Entry 9E1X (electron microscopy, 3.40 A resolution); this record covers chains C and J of the 11 polymer chains in the assembly.

[Chain C]
Molecule: Histone H2A
Source organism: Xenopus laevis
Reference sequence: Q6AZJ8 (Q6AZJ8_XENLA); residues 0-129 here correspond to UniProt positions 1-130 (UniProt number = residue number + 1)
Amino-acid sequence (130 residues; each row starts with the number of its first residue; numbering starts at 0):
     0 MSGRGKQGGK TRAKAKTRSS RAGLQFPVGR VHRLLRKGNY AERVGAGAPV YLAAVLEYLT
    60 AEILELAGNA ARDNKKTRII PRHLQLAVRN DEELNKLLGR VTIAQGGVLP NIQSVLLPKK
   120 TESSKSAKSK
Disordered / not traced: 0-9, 119-129

[Chain J]
Molecule: 152-nt DNA strand
Source organism: Homo sapiens
Sequence (152 nucleotides; numbered -75 to 76; the number before each row is that of its first residue; numbers below 1 keep their minus sign (DC-75 is residue -75)):
   -75 CCCTGGAGAA TCCCGGTGCC GAGGCCGCTC AATTGGTCGT AGACAGCTCT AGCACCGCTT
   -15 AAACGCACGT ACGCGCTGTC CCCCGCGTTT TAACCGCCAA GGGGATTACT CCCTAGTCTC
    45 CAGGCACGTG TCAGATATAT ACATCCTGTG CA
Disordered / not traced: 75-76

[Interface between chain C and chain J]
Residue-residue contacts (16; chain C residue first):
  Arg11(C) - DT-43(J)  hydrogen bond to the sugar
  Ala12(C) - DT-42(J)  hydrogen bond to the phosphate
  Lys13(C) - DT-43(J)  phosphate contact
  Ala14(C) - DA-44(J)  phosphate contact
  Ala14(C) - DT-43(J)  phosphate contact
  Lys15(C) - DA-44(J)  hydrogen bond to the phosphate
  Lys15(C) - DT-43(J)  hydrogen bond to the phosphate
  Thr16(C) - DA-44(J)  phosphate contact
  Arg17(C) - DA-44(J)  salt bridge to the phosphate
  Arg20(C) - DT-43(J)  salt bridge to the phosphate
  Gly28(C) - DA-45(J)  phosphate contact
  Gly28(C) - DA-44(J)  phosphate contact
  Arg29(C) - DA-45(J)  phosphate contact
  Arg32(C) - DA-45(J)  salt bridge to the phosphate
  Arg42(C) - DT-36(J)  sugar contact
  Arg77(C) - DG-55(J)  sugar contact
Interface residues without a listed pair, chain J (9 interface residues in all): DC-56, DA-54, DC-46

[Summary]
The interface between chain C and chain J involves 13 residues on one side and 9 on the other; the contacts
include 4 hydrogen bonds and 3 salt bridges. Among the polar pairs are Arg11(C)-DT-43(J), Ala12(C)-DT-42(J)
and Lys15(C)-DA-44(J).
Chain C is Histone H2A (Xenopus laevis) and chain J is a 152-nt DNA strand (Homo sapiens); the structure,
Snf2h bound nucleosome complex - ClassD1, was determined by electron microscopy together with 9E1L, 9E1M,
9E1N, 9E1O, 9E1P, 9E1Q and 4 further entries from the same study.
